PDB entry 8RNA | electron microscopy, 3.57 A resolution | chains X and Z of the 10 polymer chains in the assembly

# Chain X
Protein: Polymerase acidic protein
Source organism: Influenza B virus (B/Memphis/13/2003)
Notes: EC 3.1.-.-
UniProtKB: Q5V8Z9 (Q5V8Z9_9INFB); residue numbers follow UniProt; this construct covers 1-726
Amino-acid sequence (726 residues; numbered 1 to 726; the number before each row is that of its first residue):
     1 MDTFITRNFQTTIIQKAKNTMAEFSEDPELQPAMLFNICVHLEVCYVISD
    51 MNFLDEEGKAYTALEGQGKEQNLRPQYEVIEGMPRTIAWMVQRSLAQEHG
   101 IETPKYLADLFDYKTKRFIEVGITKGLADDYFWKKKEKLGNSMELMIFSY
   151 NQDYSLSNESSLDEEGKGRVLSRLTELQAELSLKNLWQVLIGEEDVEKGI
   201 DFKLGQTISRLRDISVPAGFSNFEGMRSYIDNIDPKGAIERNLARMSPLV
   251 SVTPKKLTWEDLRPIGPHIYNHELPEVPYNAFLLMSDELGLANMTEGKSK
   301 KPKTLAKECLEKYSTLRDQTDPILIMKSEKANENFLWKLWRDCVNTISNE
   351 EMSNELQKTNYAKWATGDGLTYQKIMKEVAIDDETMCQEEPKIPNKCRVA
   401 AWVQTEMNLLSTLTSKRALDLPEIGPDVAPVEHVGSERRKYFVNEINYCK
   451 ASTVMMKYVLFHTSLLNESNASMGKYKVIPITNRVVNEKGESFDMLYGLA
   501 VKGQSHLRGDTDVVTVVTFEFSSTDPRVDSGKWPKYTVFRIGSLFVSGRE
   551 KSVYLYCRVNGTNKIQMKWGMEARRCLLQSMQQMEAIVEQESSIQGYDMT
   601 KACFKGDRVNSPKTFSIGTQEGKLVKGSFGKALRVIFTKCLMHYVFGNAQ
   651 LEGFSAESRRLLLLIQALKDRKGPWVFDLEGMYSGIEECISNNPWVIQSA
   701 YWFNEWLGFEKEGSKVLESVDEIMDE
Unresolved in the structure: 1-198, 717-726
From the paper describing this entry:
  - mutagenesis - K631A/R634A: decreased catalytic activity
  - mutagenesis - K631A/R634A: decreased binding to Acidic leucine-rich nuclear phosphoprotein 32 family member A

# Chain Z
Protein: Polymerase basic protein 2
Source organism: Influenza B virus (B/Memphis/13/2003)
UniProtKB: Q5V8X3 (Q5V8X3_9INFB); numbering as in UniProt (aligned over 1-770)
Amino-acid sequence (799 residues; row label = number of the first residue in the row):
     1 MTLAKIELLKQLLRDNEAKTVLKQTTVDQYNIIRKFNTSRIEKNPSLRMK
    51 WAMCSNFPLALTKGDMANRIPLEYKGIQLKTNAEDIGTKGQMCSIAAVTW
   101 WNTYGPIGDTEGFERVYESFFLRKMRLDNATWGRITFGPVERVRKRVLLN
   151 PLTKEMPPDEASNVIMEILFPKEAGIPRESTWIHRELIKEKREKLKGTMI
   201 TPIVLAYMLERELVARRRFLPVAGATSAEFIEMLHCLQGENWRQIYHPGG
   251 NKLTESRSQSMIVACRKIIRRSIVASNPLELAVEIANKTVIDTEPLKSCL
   301 AAIDGGDVACDIIRAALGLKIRQRQRFGRLELKRISGRGFKNDEEILIGN
   351 GTIQKIGIWDGEEEFHVRCGECRGILKKSKMKLEKLLINSAKKEDMRDLI
   401 ILCMVFSQDTRMFQGVRGEINFLNRAGQLLSPMYQLQRYFLNRSNDLFDQ
   451 WGYEESPKASELHGINESMNASDYTLKGVVVTRNVIDDFSSTETEKVSIT
   501 KNLSLIKRTGEVIMGANDVSELESQAQLMITYDTPKMWEMGTTKELVQNT
   551 YQWVLKNLVTLKAQFLLGKEDMFQWDAFEAFESIIPQKMAGQYSGFARAV
   601 LKQMRDQEVMKTDQFIKLLPFCFSPPKLRSNGEPYQFLKLVLKGGGENFI
   651 EVRKGSPLFSYNPQTEVLTICGRMMSLKGKIEDEERNRSMGNAVLAGFLV
   701 SGKYDPDLGDFKTIEELEKLKPGEKANILLYQGKPVKVVKRKRYSALSND
   751 ISQGIKRQRMTVESMGWALSGWSHPQFEKGGGSGGGSGGSAWSHPQFEK
Unresolved in the structure: 1-41, 83-90, 152-216, 250-799
Construct notes: expression tag (771-799)

# Interface between chain X and chain Z
Contacting residue pairs (23; chain X residue first):
  Val428(X) - Trp132(Z)
  Ala429(X) - Trp132(Z)  hydrophobic
  Ala429(X) - Gln244(Z)
  Pro430(X) - Gly133(Z)
  Pro430(X) - Gln244(Z)
  Val431(X) - Cys236(Z)  hydrophobic
  Val431(X) - Trp242(Z)  hydrophobic
  Val431(X) - Gln244(Z)
  Arg438(X) - Phe137(Z)
  Leu466(X) - Leu47(Z)  hydrophobic
  Leu466(X) - Trp51(Z)
  Asn470(X) - Trp51(Z)
  Lys568(X) - Asn44(Z)
  Lys568(X) - Leu47(Z)
  Glu589(X) - Asn241(Z)  hydrogen bond (backbone-side chain)
  Glu589(X) - Trp242(Z)
  Gln590(X) - Asn241(Z)
  Ser592(X) - Phe137(Z)
  Ser593(X) - Phe137(Z)
  Ser593(X) - Pro139(Z)
  Ser593(X) - Asn241(Z)
  Gly596(X) - Phe137(Z)
  Asp598(X) - Phe137(Z)
Also at the interface, not in a pair above, chain X (17 interface residues in all): Val434, Asp510, Tyr597
Also at the interface, not in a pair above, chain Z (14 interface residues in all): Lys43, Arg134, Ile135

# In short
17 residues of chain X face 14 of chain Z across their interface; the contacts include 1 hydrogen bond. Its
one hydrogen-bonded contact is Glu589(X)-Asn241(Z). From the paper: K631A/R634A of chain X reduce catalytic
activity; K631A/R634A of chain X reduce binding to Acidic leucine-rich nuclear phosphoprotein 32 family member
A.
Chain X is Polymerase acidic protein and chain Z is Polymerase basic protein 2, both from Influenza B virus
(B/Memphis/13/2003); the structure, Influenza B polymerase apo-trimer, was determined by electron microscopy
together with 8RN1, 8RN2, 8RN3, 8RN4, 8RN5, 8RN6 and 5 further entries from the same study.
